PDB entry 8JH2 | electron microscopy, 5.70 A resolution (low resolution: residue-level contacts below are approximate; hydrogen-bond / salt-bridge calls are withheld) | chains N and c of the 28 polymer chains in the assembly

== Chain N ==
Molecule: 228-nt DNA strand
Organism: synthetic construct
Sequence (228 nucleotides; row label = number of the first residue in the row; numbers below 1 keep their minus sign (DC-155 is residue -155)):
  -155 CCTCTGCCTTTAAAGCAATAGGAGGTCCACGCTTACGTCAGTCTGGCCAT
  -105 CTTTGTGTTTGGTGTGTTTGGGTGGTGGCCGTTTTCGTTGTTTTTTTCTG
   -55 TCTCGTGCCTGGTGTCTTGGGTGTAATCCCCTTGGCGGTTAAAACGCGGG
    -5 GGACAGCGCGTACGTGCGTTTAAGCGGTGCTAGAGCTGTCTACGACCAAT
    45 TGAGCGGCCTCGGCACCGGGATTCTGAT
Not modelled in the structure: -155 to -55, -39 to -31

== Chain c ==
Name: Histone H2A type 1-B/E
Organism: Homo sapiens
Reference sequence: P04908 (H2A1B_HUMAN); residues 0-129 here correspond to UniProt positions 1-130 (UniProt number = residue number + 1)
Chain sequence (130 residues; each row starts with the number of its first residue; numbering starts at 0):
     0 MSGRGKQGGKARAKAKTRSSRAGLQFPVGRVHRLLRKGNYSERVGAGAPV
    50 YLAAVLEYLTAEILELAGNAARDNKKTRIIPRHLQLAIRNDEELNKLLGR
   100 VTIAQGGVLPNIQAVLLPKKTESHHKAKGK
Not modelled in the structure: 0-17, 119-129
Curated features (UniProtKB/Swiss-Prot):
  - modified residue: Ser1 (N-acetylserine), Arg3 (Citrulline), Lys5 (N6-(2-hydroxyisobutyryl)lysine), Lys9 (N6-(2-hydroxyisobutyryl)lysine), Lys13 (N6-(beta-hydroxybutyryl)lysine), Lys36 (N6-(2-hydroxyisobutyryl)lysine), Lys74 (N6-(2-hydroxyisobutyryl)lysine), Lys75 (N6-(2-hydroxyisobutyryl)lysine), Lys95 (N6-(2-hydroxyisobutyryl)lysine), Gln104 (N5-methylglutamine), Lys118 (N6-(2-hydroxyisobutyryl)lysine), Lys119 (N6-crotonyllysine), Thr120 (Phosphothreonine), Lys125 (N6-crotonyllysine)
  - cross-link (Glycyl lysine isopeptide (Lys-Gly)): Lys13 (interchain with G-Cter in ubiquitin), Lys15 (interchain with G-Cter in ubiquitin), Lys119 (interchain with G-Cter in ubiquitin)

== Interface between chain N and chain c ==
Contacting residue pairs (7):
  DG38(N) with Gly44(c); Ala45(c)
  DA39(N) with Arg42(c); Val43(c)
  DG57(N) with Thr76(c)
  DC58(N) with Lys75(c); Thr76(c)
Interface residues without a listed pair, chain N (6 interface residues in all): DG-4, DT69
Interface residues without a listed pair, chain c (11 interface residues in all): Glu41, Lys74, Arg77, Pro117, Lys118

== Summary ==
Chain N and chain c form an interface of 6 and 11 residues respectively.
Here chain N is a 228-nt DNA strand (synthetic construct) and chain c is Histone H2A type 1-B/E (Homo
sapiens). Entry 8JH2 (RNA polymerase II elongation complex bound with Elf1, Spt4/5 and foreign DNA, stalled at
SHL(-1) of ...) was determined by electron microscopy together with 8JH3 and 8JH4 from the same study.
